Entry 6N1W (electron microscopy, 4.20 A resolution (low resolution: residue-level contacts below are approximate; hydrogen-bond / salt-bridge calls are withheld)); this record covers chains 2 and C of the 24 polymer chains in the assembly.

Chain 2 (and C):
Protein: Envelope glycoprotein gp120
Source organism: Human immunodeficiency virus 1
Notes: chain C of this document is another copy of the same molecule, construct and numbering; everything in this record applies to it too
Reference sequence: Q2N0S6 (Q2N0S6_9HIV1); the construct lacks a stretch of the UniProt sequence and is renumbered around it, so the offset changes along the chain: 31-141 = UniProt 30-140; 150-185 = UniProt 141-176; 187-309 = UniProt 186-308; 312-321 = UniProt 309-318; 2 more segments
Amino-acid sequence (473 residues; numbered 31 to 505 plus 10 insertion-coded residues; 12 numbers in that range are skipped by the numbering (no residue carries them; nothing is unmodelled there); the number before each row is that of its first residue; a row labelled like 185A-185I holds insertion residues (185A, then the next letters in order)):
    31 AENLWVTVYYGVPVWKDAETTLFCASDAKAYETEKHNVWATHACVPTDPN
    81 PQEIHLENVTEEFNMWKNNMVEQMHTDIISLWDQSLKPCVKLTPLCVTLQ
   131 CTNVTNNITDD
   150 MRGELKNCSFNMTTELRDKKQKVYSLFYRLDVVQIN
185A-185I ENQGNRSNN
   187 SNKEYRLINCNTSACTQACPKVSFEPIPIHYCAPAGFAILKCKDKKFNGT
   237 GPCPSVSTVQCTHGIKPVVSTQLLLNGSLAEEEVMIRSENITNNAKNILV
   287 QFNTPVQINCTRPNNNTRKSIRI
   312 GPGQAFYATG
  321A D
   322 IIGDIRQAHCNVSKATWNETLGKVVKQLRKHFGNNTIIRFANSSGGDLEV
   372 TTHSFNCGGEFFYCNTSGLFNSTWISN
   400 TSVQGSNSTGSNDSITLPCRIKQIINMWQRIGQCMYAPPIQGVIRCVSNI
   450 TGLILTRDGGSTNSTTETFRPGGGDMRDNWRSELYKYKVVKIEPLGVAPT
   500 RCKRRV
Disordered / not traced: 185A-185I, 400-410
Cystine bridges: Cys119-Cys205, Cys131-Cys157, Cys201-Cys433, Cys218-Cys247, Cys228-Cys239, Cys296-Cys331, Cys378-Cys445, Cys385-Cys418
Glycans and other covalent adducts: N-acetylglucosamine (NAG) linked to Asn133, Asn156, Asn160, Asn197, Asn234, Asn262, Asn295, Asn301, Asn355, Asn363, Asn386, Asn392; glycan linked to Asn137, Asn276, Asn332
Sequence notes: conflict Cys201 (Ile200 in Q2N0S6), Asn332 (Thr330 in Q2N0S6), Cys433 (Ala430 in Q2N0S6), Cys501 (Ala498 in Q2N0S6)

How chain 2 and chain C interact:
Pairs across the interface (14; chain 2 residue first):
  Thr123(2) - Arg166(C)
  Cys126(2) - Glu164(C)
  Cys126(2) - Leu165(C)
  Cys126(2) - Arg166(C)
  Val127(2) - Arg166(C)
  Val127(2) - Asp167(C)
  Thr128(2) - Leu165(C)
  Thr128(2) - Asp167(C)
  Cys196(2) - Glu164(C)
  Cys196(2) - Pro313(C)
  Asn197(2) - Glu164(C)
  Thr198(2) - Gly314(C)
  Ser199(2) - Pro313(C)
  Ala200(2) - Pro313(C)
Interface residues without a listed pair, chain 2 (11 interface residues in all): Asn160, Arg192

Overview:
The interface between chain 2 and chain C involves 11 residues on one side and 6 on the other. Covalently
linked N-acetylglucosamine: at Asn133(2), Asn156(2), Asn160(2), Asn197(2), Asn234(2) and Asn262(2) and 6 more.
Both chains are Envelope glycoprotein gp120 (Human immunodeficiency virus 1). Entry 6N1W (Cryo-EM structure at
4.2 A resolution of vaccine-elicited antibody DFPH-a.15 in complex with HIV-1 Env BG505 ...) was determined by
electron microscopy, deposited together with 6MPH, 6MQC, 6MQE, 6MQM, 6MQR, 6N16 and 4 further entries.
